Entry 3L79 (X-ray diffraction, 1.86 A resolution); this record covers chain A.

== Chain A ==
Molecule: Glycogen phosphorylase, muscle form
From: Oryctolagus cuniculus
Notes: EC 2.4.1.1
Reference sequence: P00489 (PYGM_RABIT); residues 0-842 here correspond to UniProt positions 1-843 (UniProt number = residue number + 1)
Chain sequence (843 residues; row label = number of the first residue in the row; numbering starts at 0):
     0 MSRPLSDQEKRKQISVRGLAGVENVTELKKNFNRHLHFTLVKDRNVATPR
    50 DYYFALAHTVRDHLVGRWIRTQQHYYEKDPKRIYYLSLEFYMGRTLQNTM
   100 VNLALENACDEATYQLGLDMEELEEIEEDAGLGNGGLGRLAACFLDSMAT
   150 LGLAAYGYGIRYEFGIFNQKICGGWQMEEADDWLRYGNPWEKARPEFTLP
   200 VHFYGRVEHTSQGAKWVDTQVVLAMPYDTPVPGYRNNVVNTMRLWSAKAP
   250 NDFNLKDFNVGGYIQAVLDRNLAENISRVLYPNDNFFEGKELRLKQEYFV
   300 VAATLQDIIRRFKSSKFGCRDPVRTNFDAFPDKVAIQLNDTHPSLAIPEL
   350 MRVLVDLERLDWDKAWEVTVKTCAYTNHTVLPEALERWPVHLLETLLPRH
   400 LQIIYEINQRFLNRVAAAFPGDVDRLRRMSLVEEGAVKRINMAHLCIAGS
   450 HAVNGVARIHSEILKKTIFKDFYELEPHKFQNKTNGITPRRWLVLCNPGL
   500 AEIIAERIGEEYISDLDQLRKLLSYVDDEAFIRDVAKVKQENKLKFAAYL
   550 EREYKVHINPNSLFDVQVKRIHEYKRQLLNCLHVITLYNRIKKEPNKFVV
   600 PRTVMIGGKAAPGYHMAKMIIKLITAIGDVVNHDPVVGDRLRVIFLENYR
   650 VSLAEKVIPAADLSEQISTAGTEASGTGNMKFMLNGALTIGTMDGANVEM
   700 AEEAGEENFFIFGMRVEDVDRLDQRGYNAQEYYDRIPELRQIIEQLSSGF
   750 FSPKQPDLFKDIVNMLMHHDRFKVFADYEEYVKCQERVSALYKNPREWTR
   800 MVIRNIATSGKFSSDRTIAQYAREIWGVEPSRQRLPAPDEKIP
Not modelled in the structure: 0-11, 255-260, 315-323, 837-842
Modified / non-standard residues: Lys680 ((2S)-2-amino-6-[[3-hydroxy-2-methyl-5-(phosphonooxymethyl)pyridin-4-yl]methylideneamino]hexanoic acid; LLP)
Swiss-Prot annotation at these positions:
  - binding site (AMP): Asp42, Tyr75, Arg309 to Cys318
  - site: Cys108 (Involved in the association of subunits), Cys142 (Involved in the association of subunits), Tyr155 (Can be labeled by an AMP analog)
  - modified residue: Ser1 (N-acetylserine), Ser14 (Phosphoserine), Tyr203 (Phosphotyrosine), Tyr226 (Phosphotyrosine), Ser429 (Phosphoserine), Tyr472 (Phosphotyrosine), Ser513 (Phosphoserine), Lys680 (N6-(pyridoxal phosphate)lysine), Ser746 (Phosphoserine), Ser747 (Phosphoserine)
Residues lining bound ligands: DKX (1-(3-deoxy-3-fluoro-beta-D-glucopyranosyl)pyrimidine-2,4(1H,3H)-dione): Gly134, Gly135, Leu136, Leu139, Asp283, Asn284, Asp339, His377, Thr378, Val455, Asn484, Tyr573, Glu672, Ala673, Ser674, Gly675, Thr676

== In short ==
Bound to chain A: compound DKX. UniProt lists 12 AMP-binding residues.
Chain A is Glycogen phosphorylase, muscle form (Oryctolagus cuniculus); the structure, Crystal Structure of
Glycogen Phosphorylase DK1 complex, was determined by X-ray diffraction together with 3L7A, 3L7B, 3L7C and
3L7D from the same study.
